Entry 5FS6 (X-ray diffraction, 1.90 A resolution); this record covers chain A.

# Chain A
Protein: Apoptosis-inducing factor 1, mitochondrial
Organism: Homo sapiens
Notes: EC 1.1.1.-; fragment: catalytic domain, residues 103-613
UniProt: O95831 (AIFM1_HUMAN); residues 103-613 here = UniProt positions 103-613
Amino-acid sequence (515 residues; numbered 103 to 617; the number before each row is that of its first residue):
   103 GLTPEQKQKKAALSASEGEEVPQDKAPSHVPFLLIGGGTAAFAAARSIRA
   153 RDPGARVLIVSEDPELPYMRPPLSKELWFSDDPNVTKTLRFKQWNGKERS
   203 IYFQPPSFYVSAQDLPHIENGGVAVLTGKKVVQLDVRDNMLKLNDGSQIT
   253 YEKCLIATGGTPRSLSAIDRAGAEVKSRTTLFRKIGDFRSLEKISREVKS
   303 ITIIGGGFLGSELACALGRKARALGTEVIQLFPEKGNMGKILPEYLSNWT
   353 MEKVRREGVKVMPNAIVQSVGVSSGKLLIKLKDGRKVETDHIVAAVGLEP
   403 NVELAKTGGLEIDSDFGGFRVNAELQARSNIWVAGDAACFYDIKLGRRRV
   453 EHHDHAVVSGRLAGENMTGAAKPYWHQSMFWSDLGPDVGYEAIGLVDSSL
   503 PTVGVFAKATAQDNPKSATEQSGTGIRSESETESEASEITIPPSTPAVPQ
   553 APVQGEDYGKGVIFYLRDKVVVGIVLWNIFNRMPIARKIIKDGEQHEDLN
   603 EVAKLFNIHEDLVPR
Disordered / not traced: 103-126, 522-558
Construct notes: expression tag (614-617); engineered mutation Leu-243 (Val in O95831)
Ligand contacts: FAD (flavin-adenine dinucleotide): Ile-137, Gly-138, Gly-139, Gly-140, Thr-141, Ala-142, Ala-143, Val-162, Ser-163, Glu-164, Asp-165, Arg-172, Pro-173, Leu-175, Ser-176, Lys-177, Lys-231, Lys-232, Val-233, Ala-259, Thr-260, Gly-261, Gly-262, Phe-284, Arg-285, Lys-286, Leu-311, Glu-314, Asn-403, Leu-406, Ala-436, Gly-437, Asp-438, Glu-453, His-454, His-455, Asp-456, Ala-458, Phe-482, Trp-483
Curated features (UniProtKB/Swiss-Prot):
  - motif: Lys-446 to Arg-451 (Nuclear localization signal)
  - binding site (FAD): Gly-138 to Ala-142, Glu-164, Asp-165, Arg-172, Lys-177, Val-233, Arg-285, Asp-438, His-454, His-455, Trp-483
  - binding site (NAD(+)): Trp-196, Gly-308 to Leu-311, Glu-336, Lys-342, Gly-399, Glu-453, His-454, Trp-483, Glu-493, Asn-583
  - modified residue: Thr-105 (Phosphothreonine), Lys-109 (N6-succinyllysine), Ser-116 (Phosphoserine), Ser-118 (Phosphoserine), Ser-268 (Phosphoserine), Ser-292 (Phosphoserine), Ser-371 (Phosphoserine), Lys-388 (N6-acetyllysine), Thr-521 (Phosphothreonine), Ser-524 (Phosphoserine), Ser-530 (Phosphoserine), Lys-593 (N6-acetyllysine)
  - cross-link: Lys-255 (Glycyl lysine isopeptide (Lys-Gly) (interchain with G-Cter in ubiquitin))
  - natural variant: Arg-201 (deletion: In COXPD6), Gln-235 (Q235H: In SEMDHL), Asp-237 (D237G: In SEMDHL; D237V: In SEMDHL), Leu-243 (V243L: In COXPD6; this construct carries the variant), Thr-260 (T260A: In DFNX5), Gly-262 (G262S: Found in patient with mitochondrial encephalomyopathy with moderate clinical severity and slow progressive course despite early onset as well as and cerebellar involvement), Gly-308 (G308E: In COXPD6), Gly-338 (G338E: In COXPD6), Leu-344 (L344F: In DFNX5; uncertain significance), Gly-360 (G360R: In DFNX5; uncertain significance), Arg-422 (R422Q: In DFNX5; R422W: In DFNX5), Arg-430 (R430C: In DFNX5; uncertain significance), 6 further natural variant entries in UniProt
  - mutagenesis: Trp-196 (W196A: Increases protein dimerization at lower NADH levels), Glu-413 to Arg-430 (Disrupts dimerization. Lower efficiency in stabilizing charge-transfer complexes upon coenzyme reduction), Tyr-443 to Ile-445 (Disrupts dimerization. Disrupts dimerization; when associated with A-477), His-454 (H454A: Allows dimerization in absence of NADH), Trp-477 (W477A: Disrupts dimerization; when associated with A-443--445-A), Ser-480 (S480A: Allows dimerization in absence of NADH), Asp-485 (D485A: Increases protein dimerization at lower NADH levels), Arg-529 (R529A: Increases protein dimerization at lower NADH levels), Glu-531 (E531A: Increases protein dimerization at lower NADH levels), Glu-533 (E533A: Increases protein dimerization at lower NADH levels), Glu-535 (E535A: Increases protein dimerization at lower NADH levels)

# Summary
Ligands of chain A: flavin-adenine dinucleotide. UniProt lists 15 FAD-binding residues, 13 NAD+-binding
residues and 12 mutagenesis sites.
Chain A is Apoptosis-inducing factor 1, mitochondrial (Homo sapiens); the structure, Crystal structure of the
V243L mutant of human apoptosis inducing factor, was determined by X-ray diffraction, deposited together with
5FS7, 5FS8 and 5FS9.
